PDB entry 6TFJ | electron microscopy, 2.90 A resolution | chains B and D of the 4 polymer chains in the assembly

# Chain B (and D)
Protein: Vegetative insecticidal protein
Source organism: Bacillus thuringiensis
Notes: chain D of this document is another copy of the same molecule, construct and numbering; everything in this record applies to it too
UniProt: Q58XI2 (Q58XI2_BACTU); residue numbers follow UniProt; this construct covers 1-789
Sequence (789 residues; numbered 1 to 789; the number before each row is that of its first residue):
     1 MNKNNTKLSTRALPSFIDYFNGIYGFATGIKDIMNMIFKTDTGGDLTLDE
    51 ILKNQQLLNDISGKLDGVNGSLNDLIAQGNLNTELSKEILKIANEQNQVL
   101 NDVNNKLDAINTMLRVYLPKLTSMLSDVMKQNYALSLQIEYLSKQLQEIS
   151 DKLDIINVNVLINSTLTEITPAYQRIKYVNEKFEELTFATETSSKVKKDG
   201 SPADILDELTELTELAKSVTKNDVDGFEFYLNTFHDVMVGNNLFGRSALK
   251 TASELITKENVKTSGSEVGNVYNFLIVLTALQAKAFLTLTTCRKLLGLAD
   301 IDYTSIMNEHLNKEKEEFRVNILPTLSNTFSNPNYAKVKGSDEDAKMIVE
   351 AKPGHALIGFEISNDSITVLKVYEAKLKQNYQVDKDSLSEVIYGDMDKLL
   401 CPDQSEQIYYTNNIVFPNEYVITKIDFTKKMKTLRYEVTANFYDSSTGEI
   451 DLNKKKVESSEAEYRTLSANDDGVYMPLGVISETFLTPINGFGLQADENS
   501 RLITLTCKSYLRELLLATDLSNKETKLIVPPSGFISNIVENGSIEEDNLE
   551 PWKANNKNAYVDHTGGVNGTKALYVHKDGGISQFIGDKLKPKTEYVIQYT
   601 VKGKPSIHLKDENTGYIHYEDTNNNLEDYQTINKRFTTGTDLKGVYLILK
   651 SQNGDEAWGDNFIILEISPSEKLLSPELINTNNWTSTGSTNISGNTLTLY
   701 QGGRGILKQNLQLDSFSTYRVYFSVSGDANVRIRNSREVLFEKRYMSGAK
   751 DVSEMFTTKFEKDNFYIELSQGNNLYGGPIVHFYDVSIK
Unresolved in the structure: 1-13, 191-201
Reported in the primary citation:
  - self-association interface (contacts with another copy of this molecule): Thr167

# Chain B / chain D interface
Pairs across the interface (20; chain B residue first):
  Asn73(B) - Leu90(D)
  Asp74(B) - Lys87(D)  salt bridge
  Ile76(B) - Leu90(D)  hydrophobic
  Ala77(B) - Asn82(D)
  Ala77(B) - Ser86(D)
  Ala77(B) - Lys87(D)
  Ala77(B) - Leu90(D)  hydrophobic
  Gly79(B) - Asn82(D)
  Asn82(B) - Ala77(D)
  Asn82(B) - Gly79(D)
  Ser86(B) - Ala77(D)
  Leu90(B) - Asn73(D)
  Leu90(B) - Ile76(D)  hydrophobic
  Leu90(B) - Ala77(D)  hydrophobic
  Asn94(B) - Asn73(D)
  Asn94(B) - Asn97(D)
  Asn97(B) - Asn94(D)
  Gln98(B) - Asn101(D)  hydrogen bond
  Asn101(B) - Gln98(D)  hydrogen bond
  Lys221(B) - Lys221(D)
Interface residues without a listed pair, chain B (16 interface residues in all): Gln78, Asn80, Lys87
Interface residues without a listed pair, chain D (15 interface residues in all): Gln78, Asn80

# Summary
16 residues of chain B face 15 of chain D across their interface; the contacts include 2 hydrogen bonds and 1
salt bridge. Among the polar pairs are Asp74(B)-Lys87(D) and Gln98(B)-Asn101(D). From the paper: a
self-association interface involving Thr167(B).
Chain B and chain D are both Vegetative insecticidal protein (Bacillus thuringiensis); the structure, Vip3Aa
protoxin structure, was determined by electron microscopy (same publication as 6TFK).
